PDB entry 5LU2 | X-ray diffraction, 2.50 A resolution | chains A and B of the 4 polymer chains in the assembly

[Chain A (and B)]
Name: 14-3-3 protein sigma
Organism: Homo sapiens
Notes: chain B of this document is another copy of the same molecule, construct and numbering; everything in this record applies to it too
UniProtKB: P31947 (1433S_HUMAN); residue numbers follow UniProt; this construct covers 1-231
Amino-acid sequence (231 residues; each row starts with the number of its first residue):
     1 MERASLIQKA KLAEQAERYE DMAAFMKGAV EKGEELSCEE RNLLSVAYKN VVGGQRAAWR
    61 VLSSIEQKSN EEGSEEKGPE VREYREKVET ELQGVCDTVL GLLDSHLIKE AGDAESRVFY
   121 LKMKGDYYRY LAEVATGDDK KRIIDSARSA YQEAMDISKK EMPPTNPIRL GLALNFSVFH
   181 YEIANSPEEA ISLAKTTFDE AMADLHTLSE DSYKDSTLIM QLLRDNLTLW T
Disordered / not traced: 1 (chain B: 1, 73-75)
Curated features (UniProtKB/Swiss-Prot):
  - site (Interaction with phosphoserine on interacting protein): Arg56, Arg129
  - modified residue (Phosphoserine): Ser5, Ser74

[Chain A / chain B interface]
Pairs across the interface (40; chain A residue first):
  Ser5(A) - Glu80(B)
  Gln8(A) - Lys77(B)  hydrogen bond
  Lys9(A) - Glu80(B)
  Lys9(A) - Glu83(B)  salt bridge
  Leu12(A) - Leu62(B)
  Leu12(A) - Ile65(B)  hydrophobic
  Leu12(A) - Glu80(B)
  Leu12(A) - Val81(B)  hydrophobic
  Leu12(A) - Tyr84(B)  hydrophobic
  Ala13(A) - Tyr84(B)
  Gln15(A) - Val61(B)
  Gln15(A) - Ile65(B)
  Ala16(A) - Ala58(B)
  Arg18(A) - Ala58(B)
  Arg18(A) - Tyr84(B)  hydrogen bond
  Arg18(A) - Val88(B)
  Arg18(A) - Glu91(B)  salt bridge
  Asp21(A) - Tyr84(B)  hydrogen bond
  Asp21(A) - Lys87(B)  salt bridge
  Phe25(A) - Tyr84(B)  hydrophobic
  Ala58(A) - Ala16(B)
  Ala58(A) - Arg18(B)
  Val61(A) - Gln15(B)
  Val61(A) - Ala16(B)
  Leu62(A) - Leu12(B)
  Ile65(A) - Leu12(B)  hydrophobic
  Ile65(A) - Gln15(B)
  Lys77(A) - Gln8(B)  hydrogen bond
  Glu80(A) - Ser5(B)
  Glu80(A) - Lys9(B)
  Glu80(A) - Leu12(B)
  Val81(A) - Leu12(B)  hydrophobic
  Glu83(A) - Lys9(B)  salt bridge
  Tyr84(A) - Leu12(B)  hydrophobic
  Tyr84(A) - Ala13(B)
  Tyr84(A) - Arg18(B)
  Tyr84(A) - Asp21(B)  hydrogen bond
  Tyr84(A) - Phe25(B)  hydrophobic
  Lys87(A) - Asp21(B)  salt bridge
  Glu91(A) - Arg18(B)  salt bridge
Interface residues without a listed pair, chain A (23 interface residues in all): Gln55, Val88
Interface residues without a listed pair, chain B (23 interface residues in all): Gln55

[Summary]
Chain A and chain B each contribute 23 residues to their interface; the contacts include 5 hydrogen bonds and
6 salt bridges. Polar pairs include Lys9(A)-Glu83(B), Arg18(A)-Glu91(B) and Asp21(A)-Lys87(B).
Chain A and chain B are both 14-3-3 protein sigma (Homo sapiens); the structure, Human 14-3-3 sigma complexed
with long HSPB6 phosphopeptide, was determined by X-ray diffraction together with 5LTW, 5LU1 and 5LUM from the
same study.
